7CWU - chains B and C of the 15 polymer chains in the assembly; structure by electron microscopy, 3.50 A resolution.

# Chain B (and C)
Molecule: Spike glycoprotein
From: Severe acute respiratory syndrome coronavirus 2
Notes: chain C of this document is another copy of the same molecule, construct and numbering; everything in this record applies to it too
UniProtKB: P0DTC2 (SPIKE_SARS2); residues 1-1273 here = UniProt positions 1-1273
Sequence (1273 residues; numbered 1 to 1273; the number before each row is that of its first residue):
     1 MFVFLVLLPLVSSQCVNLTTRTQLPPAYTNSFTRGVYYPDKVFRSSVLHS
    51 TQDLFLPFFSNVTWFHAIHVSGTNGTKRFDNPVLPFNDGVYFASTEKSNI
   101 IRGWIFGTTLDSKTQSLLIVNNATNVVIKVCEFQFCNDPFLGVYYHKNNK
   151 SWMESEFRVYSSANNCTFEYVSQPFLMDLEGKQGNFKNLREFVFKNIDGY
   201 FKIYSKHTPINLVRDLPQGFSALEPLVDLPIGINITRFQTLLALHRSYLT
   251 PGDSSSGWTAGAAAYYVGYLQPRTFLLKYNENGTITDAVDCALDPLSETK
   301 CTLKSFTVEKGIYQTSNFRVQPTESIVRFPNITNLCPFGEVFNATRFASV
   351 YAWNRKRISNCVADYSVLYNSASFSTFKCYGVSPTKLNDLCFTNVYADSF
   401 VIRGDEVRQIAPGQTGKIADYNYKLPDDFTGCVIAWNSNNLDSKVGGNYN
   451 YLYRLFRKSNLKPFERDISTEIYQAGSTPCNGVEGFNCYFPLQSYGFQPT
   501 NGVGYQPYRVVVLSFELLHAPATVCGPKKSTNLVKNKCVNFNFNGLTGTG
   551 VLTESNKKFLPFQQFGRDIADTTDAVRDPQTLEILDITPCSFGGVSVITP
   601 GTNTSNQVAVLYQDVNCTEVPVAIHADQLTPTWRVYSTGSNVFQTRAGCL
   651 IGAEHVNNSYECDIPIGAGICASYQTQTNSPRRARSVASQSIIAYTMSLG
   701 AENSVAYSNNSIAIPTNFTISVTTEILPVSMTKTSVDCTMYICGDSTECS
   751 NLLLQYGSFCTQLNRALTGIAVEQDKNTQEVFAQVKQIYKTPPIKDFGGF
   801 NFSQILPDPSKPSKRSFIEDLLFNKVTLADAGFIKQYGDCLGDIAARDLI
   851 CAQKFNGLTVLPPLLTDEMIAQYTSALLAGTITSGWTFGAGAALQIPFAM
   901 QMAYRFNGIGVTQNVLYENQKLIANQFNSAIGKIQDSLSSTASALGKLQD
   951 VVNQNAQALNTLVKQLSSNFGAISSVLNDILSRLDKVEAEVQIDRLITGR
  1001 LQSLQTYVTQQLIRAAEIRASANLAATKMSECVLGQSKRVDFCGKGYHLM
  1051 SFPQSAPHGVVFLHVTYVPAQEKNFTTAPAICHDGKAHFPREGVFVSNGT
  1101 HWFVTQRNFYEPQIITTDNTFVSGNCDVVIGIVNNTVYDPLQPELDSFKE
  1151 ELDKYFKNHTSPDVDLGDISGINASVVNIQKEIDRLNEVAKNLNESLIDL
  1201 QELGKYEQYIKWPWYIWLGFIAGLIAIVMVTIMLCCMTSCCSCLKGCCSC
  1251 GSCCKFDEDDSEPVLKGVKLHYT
Unresolved in the structure: 1-13, 252-255, 333, 528, 621-640, 677-688, 828-847, 1148-1273 (chain C: 1-13, 252-255, 329-333, 528-530, 621-640, 677-688, 828-847, 1148-1273)
Swiss-Prot annotation at these positions:
  - region: Asn280 to Cys301 (Putative superantigen), Arg403 to Asp405 (Integrin-binding motif), Asn448 to Phe456 (Immunodominant HLA epitope recognized by the CD8+), Pro681 to Ala684 (Putative superantigen), Ser816 to Tyr837 (Fusion peptide 1), Lys835 to Phe855 (Fusion peptide 2), Asp1163 to Glu1202 (Heptad repeat 2)
  - motif: Met1237 to Cys1241 (Binding to host endocytosis trafficking protein SNX27), Asp1257 to Glu1262 (Diacidic ER export motif (host COPII)), Ser1261 to Gly1267 (Binding to host plasma membrane localising/FERM domain proteins), Lys1269 to Thr1273 (KxHxx, ER retrieval signal (COPI))
  - site (Cleavage): Arg685, Ser686, Arg815, Ser816
  - lipidation (S-palmitoyl cysteine): Cys1235, Cys1236, Cys1240, Cys1241, Cys1243, Cys1247, Cys1248, Cys1250, Cys1253, Cys1254
  - glycosylation: Asn17 (N-linked (GlcNAc...) (complex) asparagine), Asn61 (N-linked (GlcNAc...) (hybrid) asparagine), Asn74 (N-linked (GlcNAc...) (complex) asparagine), Asn122 (N-linked (GlcNAc...) (hybrid) asparagine), Asn149 (N-linked (GlcNAc...) (complex) asparagine), Asn165 (N-linked (GlcNAc...) (complex) asparagine), Asn234 (N-linked (GlcNAc...) (high mannose) asparagine), Asn282 (N-linked (GlcNAc...) (complex) asparagine), Thr323 (O-linked (GalNAc) threonine), Ser325 (O-linked (HexNAc...) serine), Asn331 (N-linked (GlcNAc...) (complex) asparagine), Asn343 (N-linked (GlcNAc...) (complex) asparagine), Asn603 (N-linked (GlcNAc...) (hybrid) asparagine), Asn616 (N-linked (GlcNAc...) (complex) asparagine), Asn657 (N-linked (GlcNAc...) (complex) asparagine), Thr676 (O-linked (GlcNAc...) threonine), Thr678 (O-linked (GlcNAc...) threonine), Asn709 (N-linked (GlcNAc...) (high mannose) asparagine), Asn717 (N-linked (GlcNAc...) (hybrid) asparagine), Asn801 (N-linked (GlcNAc...) (hybrid) asparagine) and 6 more in UniProt
  - natural variant: Leu5 (L5F: In strain: Iota/B.1.526), Ser13 (S13I: In strain: Epsilon/B.1.427/B.1.429), Leu18 (L18F: In strain: Beta/B.1.351, Gamma/P.1 and 1 more), Thr19 (T19I: In strain: Omicron/BQ.1.1, Omicron/XBB.1.5 and 1 more; T19R: In strain: Delta/B.1.617.2, Omicron/BA.2 and 4 more), Thr20 (T20N: In strain: Gamma/P.1), Leu24 to Ala27 (sequence variant, change not given here; In strain: Omicron/BA.2, Omicron/BA.2.12.1 and 6 more), Pro26 (P26S: In strain: Gamma/P.1), Gln52 (Q52H: In strain: Omicron/EG.5.1), Ala67 (A67V: In strain: Eta/B.1.525, Omicron/BA.1), His69 to Val70 (deletion: In strain: Alpha/B.1.1.7, Eta/B.1.525 and 5 more), Gly75 (G75V: In strain: Lambda/C.37), Thr76 (T76I: In strain: Lambda/C.37), 83 further natural variant entries in UniProt
  - mutagenesis: His69 to Val70 (Increased incorporation of cleaved spike into virions), Asn121 (N121Q: Partial loss of biliverdin affinity), Arg190 (R190K: Partial loss of biliverdin affinity), Asn234 (N234Q: Increased resistance to neutralizing antibodies), Asn331 (N331Q: Reduced viral infectivity), Asn343 (N343Q: Reduced viral infectivity), Leu452 (L452R: Increased resistance to neutralizing antibodies. Decreases HLA binding to NF9 epitope. Increased binding affinity to human ACE2), Tyr453 (Y453F: Decreased HLA binding to NF9 epitope. Increased binding affinity to human ACE2), Ala475 (A475V: Increased resistance to neutralizing antibodies), Val483 (V483A: Increased resistance to neutralizing antibodies), Glu484 (E484D: Increased replication in human TMEM106B overexpressing cells), Phe490 (F490L: Increased resistance to neutralizing antibodies and human covalescent sera neutralization), 17 further mutagenesis entries in UniProt
Disulfides: Cys15-Cys136, Cys131-Cys166, Cys291-Cys301, Cys336-Cys361, Cys379-Cys432, Cys391-Cys525, Cys480-Cys488, Cys617-Cys649, Cys662-Cys671, Cys738-Cys760, Cys743-Cys749, Cys1032-Cys1043, Cys1082-Cys1126
Covalent attachments: N-acetylglucosamine (NAG) linked to Asn234, Asn603, Asn616, Asn657, Asn709, Asn717, Asn801, Asn1074, Asn1098, Asn1134

# Chain B / chain C interface
Contacting residue pairs - 141 pairs, chain B then chain C:
  Tyr38(B) with Leu560(C), hydrophobic; Phe562(C), hydrophobic
  Asp40(B) with Phe562(C)
  Lys41(B) with Phe562(C); Gln563(C); Gln564(C), hydrogen bond (backbone-backbone); Phe565(C)
  Val42(B) with Gln563(C); Phe565(C); Gly566(C); Arg567(C)
  Phe43(B) with Lys558(C); Phe559(C), hydrophobic; Leu560(C); Gln563(C); Phe565(C), hydrogen bond (backbone-backbone); Gly566(C); Arg567(C), hydrogen bond (backbone-backbone)
  Arg44(B) with Arg567(C)
  Val47(B) with Ile569(C), hydrophobic
  Glu224(B) with Phe562(C)
  Pro225(B) with Phe562(C), hydrophobic
  Asn282(B) with Lys558(C)
  Gly283(B) with Leu560(C)
  Ser735(B) with Gln314(C)
  Asp737(B) with Asn317(C)
  Met740(B) with Phe592(C), hydrophobic
  Asp745(B) with Arg319(C), salt bridge
  Gln755(B) with Ser968(C); Asn969(C); Phe970(C), hydrogen bond (backbone-backbone); Gly971(C)
  Tyr756(B) with Gln965(C); Phe970(C), hydrophobic
  Gly757(B) with Ser968(C)
  Ser758(B) with Thr961(C); Gln965(C), hydrogen bond
  Phe759(B) with Gln965(C); Ser1003(C)
  Gln762(B) with Thr961(C); Thr1006(C)
  Lys786(B) with Gly700(C)
  Gln787(B) with Ala701(C); Asn703(C)
  Ile788(B) with Leu699(C); Ala701(C), hydrogen bond (backbone-backbone); Glu702(C); Asn703(C), hydrogen bond (backbone-backbone)
  Tyr789(B) with Asn703(C); Val705(C), hydrophobic
  Lys790(B) with Glu702(C), salt bridge; Asn703(C), hydrogen bond (backbone-backbone); Ser704(C)
  Pro792(B) with Tyr707(C), hydrophobic
  Asp796(B) with Tyr707(C); Asn709(C), hydrogen bond
  Phe797(B) with Tyr707(C)
  Asp848(B) with Asp568(C), hydrogen bond (backbone-side chain)
  Leu849(B) with Ile569(C), hydrophobic
  Ala852(B) with Asp568(C); Ala570(C), hydrophobic; Thr572(C)
  Lys854(B) with Phe592(C)
  Phe855(B) with Thr588(C); Pro589(C), hydrophobic; Phe592(C)
  Gly857(B) with Phe592(C)
  Leu861(B) with Gln613(C)
  Pro863(B) with Ala668(C)
  Leu864(B) with Pro665(C), hydrophobic; Ile666(C); Gly667(C); Ala668(C); Gly669(C), hydrogen bond (backbone-backbone)
  Leu865(B) with Met697(C), hydrophobic
  Thr866(B) with Ala668(C)
  Met869(B) with Gly669(C); Met697(C), hydrophobic; Leu699(C)
  Gln872(B) with Leu699(C)
  Tyr873(B) with Leu699(C)
  Thr883(B) with Tyr707(C)
  Trp886(B) with Tyr1047(C), hydrogen bond
  Gly889(B) with Asp1041(C); Lys1045(C)
  Ala890(B) with Lys1045(C); Gly1046(C); Tyr1047(C), hydrophobic; Val1068(C); Pro1069(C)
  Gly891(B) with Lys1045(C)
  Ala892(B) with Glu1072(C)
  Leu894(B) with Ala713(C); Pro715(C); Glu1072(C)
  Gln895(B) with Val705(C); Ala706(C); Ser711(C); Ile712(C); Ala713(C), hydrogen bond (backbone-backbone); Asn1074(C), hydrogen bond
  Ile896(B) with Tyr707(C); Ser711(C); Ile712(C), hydrophobic
  Pro897(B) with Asn709(C); Ser711(C); Thr1077(C)
  Phe898(B) with Tyr707(C), hydrogen bond (backbone-side chain)
  Met900(B) with Thr1077(C), hydrogen bond; Val1094(C), hydrophobic
  Tyr904(B) with Val1094(C); Arg1107(C)
  Thr912(B) with Phe1121(C)
  Gln913(B) with Phe1089(C); Pro1090(C), hydrogen bond (side chain-backbone)
  Asn914(B) with Phe1089(C); Phe1121(C); Ser1123(C), hydrogen bond
  Tyr917(B) with Pro1079(C); Phe1089(C), hydrophobic; Val1128(C); Val1129(C), hydrophobic
  Glu918(B) with Ser1123(C), hydrogen bond; Gly1124(C), hydrogen bond (side chain-backbone); Val1128(C)
  Gln920(B) with Ile1130(C)
  Val963(B) with Ala570(C), hydrophobic
  Gln1005(B) with Gln1002(C), hydrogen bond; Thr1006(C)
  Thr1009(B) with Thr1009(C)
  Leu1012(B) with Gln1010(C); Ile1013(C), hydrophobic
  Thr1027(B) with Arg1039(C)
  Ser1030(B) with Val1040(C)
  Glu1031(B) with Arg1039(C), salt bridge; Val1040(C)
  Leu1034(B) with Asp1041(C)
  Gly1035(B) with Val1040(C)
  Arg1039(B) with Arg1039(C)
  Glu1111(B) with Ser1123(C)
  Leu1141(B) with Leu1141(C), hydrophobic
Also at the interface, not in a pair above, chain B (87 interface residues in all): Thr284, Arg765, Thr768, Lys776, Asn856, Pro862, Thr887, Ala893, Lys921, Ser967, Asp994, Ile1013, Glu1144
Also at the interface, not in a pair above, chain C (89 interface residues in all): Lys557, Asp571, Ile587, Asp614, Ala647, Thr696, Ser708, Asn710, Lys947, Gln957, Arg995, Phe1042, Ala1078, Gly1093

# In short
87 residues of chain B face 89 of chain C across their interface, with 21 hydrogen bonds and 3 salt bridges.
Polar pairs include Asp745(B)-Arg319(C), Lys790(B)-Glu702(C) and Glu1031(B)-Arg1039(C). N-acetylglucosamine is
covalently linked to Asn234(B), Asn603(B), Asn616(B), Asn657(B), Asn709(B) and Asn717(B) and 4 more.
Chain B and chain C are both Spike glycoprotein (Severe acute respiratory syndrome coronavirus 2); the
structure, SARS-CoV-2 spike proteins trimer in complex with P17 and FC05 Fabs cocktail, was determined by
electron microscopy together with 7CWT and 7CWS from the same study.
